4MN4 - chains C and D of the 4 polymer chains in the assembly; structure by X-ray diffraction, 2.30 A resolution.

[Chain C (and D)]
Molecule: Chromosome partition protein MukB
Source organism: Escherichia coli
Notes: fragment: hinge domain; chain D of this document is another copy of the same molecule, construct and numbering; everything in this record applies to it too
Reference sequence: P22523 (MUKB_ECOLI); numbering as in UniProt (aligned over 645-804)
Sequence (163 residues; row label = number of the first residue in the row):
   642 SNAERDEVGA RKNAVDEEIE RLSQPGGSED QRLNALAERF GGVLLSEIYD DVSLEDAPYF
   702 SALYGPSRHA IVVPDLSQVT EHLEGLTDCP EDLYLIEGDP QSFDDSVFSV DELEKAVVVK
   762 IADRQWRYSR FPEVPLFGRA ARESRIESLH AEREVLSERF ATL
Disordered / not traced: 642, 668-670 (chain D: 642-644, 668-670, 802-804)
Construct notes: expression tag (642-644)

[Chain C / chain D interface]
Pairs across the interface - 71 pairs, chain C then chain D:
  G706(C) - D733(D)
  P707(C) - P707(D)  hydrophobic
  P707(C) - D733(D)
  P707(C) - Y735(D)
  S708(C) - Q766(D)
  R709(C) - D733(D)  salt bridge
  L717(C) - W767(D)
  T721(C) - W767(D)
  L724(C) - V759(D)  hydrophobic
  L724(C) - Y769(D)  hydrogen bond (backbone-side chain)
  E725(C) - L754(D)
  L727(C) - Y769(D)  hydrogen bond (backbone-side chain)
  L727(C) - R771(D)
  T728(C) - R771(D)  hydrogen bond (backbone-side chain)
  C730(C) - Y769(D)  hydrophobic
  C730(C) - R771(D)  hydrogen bond (backbone-side chain)
  P731(C) - R771(D)
  E732(C) - Y769(D)
  E732(C) - S770(D)
  E732(C) - R771(D)
  E732(C) - P773(D)
  D733(C) - G706(D)
  D733(C) - P707(D)
  D733(C) - R709(D)  salt bridge
  D733(C) - Y769(D)
  D733(C) - S770(D)  hydrogen bond
  L734(C) - W767(D)
  L734(C) - R768(D)
  L734(C) - Y769(D)  hydrogen bond (backbone-backbone)
  Y735(C) - P707(D)
  Y735(C) - I762(D)  hydrophobic
  Y735(C) - Q766(D)
  Y735(C) - W767(D)
  Y735(C) - R768(D)
  L736(C) - R765(D)
  L736(C) - Q766(D)
  L736(C) - W767(D)  hydrogen bond (backbone-backbone)
  I737(C) - R765(D)
  I737(C) - Q766(D)
  E738(C) - R765(D)  hydrogen bond (backbone-backbone)
  G739(C) - R765(D)
  D745(C) - R765(D)  salt bridge
  V759(C) - L724(D)  hydrophobic
  R765(C) - L736(D)
  R765(C) - I737(D)
  R765(C) - E738(D)  hydrogen bond (backbone-backbone)
  R765(C) - G739(D)
  R765(C) - D745(D)
  Q766(C) - S708(D)
  Q766(C) - Y735(D)
  Q766(C) - L736(D)
  Q766(C) - I737(D)
  W767(C) - L717(D)
  W767(C) - L734(D)
  W767(C) - Y735(D)
  W767(C) - L736(D)  hydrogen bond (backbone-backbone)
  R768(C) - L734(D)
  R768(C) - Y735(D)
  Y769(C) - L724(D)  hydrogen bond (side chain-backbone)
  Y769(C) - L727(D)  hydrogen bond (side chain-backbone)
  Y769(C) - C730(D)  hydrophobic
  Y769(C) - E732(D)
  Y769(C) - D733(D)
  Y769(C) - L734(D)  hydrogen bond (backbone-backbone)
  S770(C) - E732(D)
  S770(C) - D733(D)  hydrogen bond
  R771(C) - T728(D)  hydrogen bond (side chain-backbone)
  R771(C) - C730(D)  hydrogen bond (side chain-backbone)
  R771(C) - P731(D)
  R771(C) - E732(D)  hydrogen bond (backbone-backbone)
  P773(C) - E732(D)
Interface residues without a listed pair, chain C (33 interface residues in all): R673, F744, L754
Interface residues without a listed pair, chain D (34 interface residues in all): T721, S747, D764, E774

[Overview]
Chain C and chain D form an interface of 33 and 34 residues respectively; the contacts include 17 hydrogen
bonds and 3 salt bridges. Polar pairs include R709(C)-D733(D), D745(C)-R765(D) and L724(C)-Y769(D).
Chain C and chain D are both Chromosome partition protein MukB (Escherichia coli); the structure, Structural
Basis for the MukB-topoisomerase IV Interaction, was determined by X-ray diffraction.
